9QAC - chain A; structure by X-ray diffraction, 2.07 A resolution.

[Chain A]
Name: Probable global transcription activator SNF2L2
From: Homo sapiens
Notes: EC 3.6.4.-
UniProt: P51531 (SMCA2_HUMAN), isoform P51531-2; the author numbering skips numbers that UniProt does not, so the offset changes along the chain: 1373-1399 = UniProt 1373-1399; 1418-1511 = UniProt 1400-1493
Chain sequence (123 residues; numbered 1371 to 1511; 18 numbers in that range are skipped by the numbering (no residue carries them; nothing is unmodelled there); the number before each row is that of its first residue):
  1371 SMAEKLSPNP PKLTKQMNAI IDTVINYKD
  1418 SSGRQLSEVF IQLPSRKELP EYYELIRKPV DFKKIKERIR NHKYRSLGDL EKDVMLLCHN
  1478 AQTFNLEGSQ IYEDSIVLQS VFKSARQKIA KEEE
Disordered / not traced: 1371-1375, 1507-1511
Differences from the reference sequence: expression tag (1371-1372)
Ion coordination: Zn2+: His1459, His1476
Residues lining bound ligands: methyl 2-azanyl-1H-indole-3-carboxylate (A1I5P): Val1426, Phe1427, Gln1429, Leu1430, Pro1431, Leu1436, Tyr1439, Val1447, Asp1448, Leu1474, Ala1478, Phe1481, Asn1482, Ile1488
Curated features (UniProtKB/Swiss-Prot):
  - modified residue: Ser1377 (Phosphoserine)

[Summary]
Ligands of chain A: methyl 2-azanyl-1H-indole-3-carboxylate. The Zn2+ site is built by His1459 and His1476.
Chain A is Probable global transcription activator SNF2L2 (Homo sapiens); the structure, Crystal structure of
the SMARCA2 bromodomain bound to a fragment screening hit, was determined by X-ray diffraction, deposited
together with 9QAD.
